5VHO - chains A and F of the 8 polymer chains in the assembly; structure by electron microscopy, 8.30 A resolution (very low resolution: no residue pairs are listed; an interface is given only as per-side residue counts).

Chain A:
Name: 26S proteasome regulatory subunit 7
Source organism: Homo sapiens
UniProt: P35998 (PRS7_HUMAN); residue numbers follow UniProt; this construct covers 158-424
Amino-acid sequence (267 residues; each row starts with the number of its first residue):
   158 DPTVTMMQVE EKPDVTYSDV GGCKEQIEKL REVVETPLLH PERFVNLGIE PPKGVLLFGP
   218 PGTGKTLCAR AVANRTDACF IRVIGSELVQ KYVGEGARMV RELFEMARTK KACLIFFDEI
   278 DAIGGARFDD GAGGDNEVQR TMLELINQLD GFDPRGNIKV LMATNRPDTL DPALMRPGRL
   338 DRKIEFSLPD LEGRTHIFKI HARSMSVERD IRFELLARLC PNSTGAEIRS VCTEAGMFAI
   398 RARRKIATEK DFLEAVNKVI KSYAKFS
Unresolved in the structure: 280-291
UniProt features mapped onto this chain:
  - binding site (ATP): Gly216 to Thr223
  - modified residue: Lys422 (N6-acetyllysine)

Chain F:
Name: 26S proteasome regulatory subunit 6A
Source organism: Homo sapiens
UniProt: P17980 (PRS6A_HUMAN); residue numbers follow UniProt; this construct covers 166-432
Amino-acid sequence (267 residues; each row starts with the number of its first residue):
   166 TEYDSRVKAM EVDERPTEQY SDIGGLDKQI QELVEAIVLP MNHKEKFENL GIQPPKGVLM
   226 YGPPGTGKTL LARACAAQTK ATFLKLAGPQ LVQMFIGDGA KLVRDAFALA KEKAPSIIFI
   286 DELDAIGTKR FDSEKAGDRE VQRTMLELLN QLDGFQPNTQ VKVIAATNRV DILDPALLRS
   346 GRLDRKIEFP MPNEEARARI MQIHSRKMNV SPDVNYEELA RCTDDFNGAQ CKAVCVEAGM
   406 IALRRGATEL THEDYMEGIL EVQAKKK
Unresolved in the structure: 166-190, 429-432
UniProt features mapped onto this chain:
  - binding site (ATP): Gly227 to Thr234
  - modified residue: Ser376 (Phosphoserine)

Chain A / chain F interface:
At this resolution (8 A) residue pairs are not listed: 19 residues of chain A and 19 of chain F lie at the interface.

In short:
The chain A/chain F interface involves 19 residues from each chain. Curated annotation (UniProt) lists 8
ATP-binding residues on chain A; 8 ATP-binding residues on chain F.
Chain A is 26S proteasome regulatory subunit 7 and chain F is 26S proteasome regulatory subunit 6A, both from
Homo sapiens; the structure, Conformational Landscape of the p28-Bound Human Proteasome Regulatory Particle,
was determined by electron microscopy together with 5VGZ, 5VHF, 5VHH, 5VHI, 5VHJ, 5VHM and 5 further entries
from the same study.
